4QLS - chains T and U of the 28 polymer chains in the assembly; structure by X-ray diffraction, 2.80 A resolution.

# Chain T
Name: Probable proteasome subunit alpha type-7
From: Saccharomyces cerevisiae
Notes: EC 3.4.25.1
UniProt: P21242 (PSA7_YEAST); residues -3 to 284 here correspond to UniProt positions 1-288 (UniProt number = residue number + 4)
Amino-acid sequence (288 residues; row label = number of the first residue in the row; numbers below 1 keep their minus sign (Met-3 is residue -3)):
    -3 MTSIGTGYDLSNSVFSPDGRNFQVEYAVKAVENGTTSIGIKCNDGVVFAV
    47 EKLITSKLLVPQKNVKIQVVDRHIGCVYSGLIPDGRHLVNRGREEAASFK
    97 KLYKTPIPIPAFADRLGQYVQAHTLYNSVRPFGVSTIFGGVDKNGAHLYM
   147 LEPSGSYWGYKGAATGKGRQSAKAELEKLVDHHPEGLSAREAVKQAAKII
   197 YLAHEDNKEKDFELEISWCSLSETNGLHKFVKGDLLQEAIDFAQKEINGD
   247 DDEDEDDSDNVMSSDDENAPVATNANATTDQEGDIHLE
Unresolved in the structure: -3 to 1, 245-284
Curated features (UniProtKB/Swiss-Prot):
  - modified residue: Thr-2 (N-acetylthreonine)

# Chain U
Name: Proteasome subunit alpha type-1
From: Saccharomyces cerevisiae
Notes: EC 3.4.25.1
UniProt: P21243 (PSA1_YEAST); residues -8 to 243 here correspond to UniProt positions 1-252 (UniProt number = residue number + 9)
Amino-acid sequence (252 residues; row label = number of the first residue in the row; numbers below 1 keep their minus sign (Met-8 is residue -8)):
    -8 MSGAAAASAAGYDRHITIFSPEGRLYQVEYAFKATNQTNINSLAVRGKDC
    42 TVVISQKKVPDKLLDPTTVSYIFCISRTIGMVVNGPIPDARNAALRAKAE
    92 AAEFRYKYGYDMPCDVLAKRMANLSQIYTQRAYMRPLGVILTFVSVDEEL
   142 GPSIYKTDPAGYYVGYKATATGPKQQEITTNLENHFKKSKIDHINEESWE
   192 KVVEFAITHMIDALGTEFSKNDLEVGVATKDKFFTLSAENIEERLVAIAE
   242 QD
Unresolved in the structure: -8 to 1, 243

# How chain T and chain U interact
Pairs across the interface - 65 pairs, chain T then chain U:
  Thr2(T) - His6(U)  hydrogen bond (backbone-side chain)
  Gly3(T) - His6(U)
  Tyr4(T) - Arg5(U)
  Tyr4(T) - His6(U)
  Tyr4(T) - Tyr21(U)  hydrogen bond
  Ser9(T) - Arg126(U)
  Val10(T) - His6(U)
  Val10(T) - Gln18(U)
  Phe11(T) - Gln18(U)  hydrogen bond (backbone-side chain)
  Phe11(T) - Tyr21(U)
  Phe11(T) - Ala22(U)  hydrophobic
  Phe11(T) - Ala25(U)  hydrophobic
  Phe11(T) - Arg126(U)
  Phe11(T) - Pro127(U)
  Phe11(T) - Gly129(U)
  Ser12(T) - Tyr21(U)
  Pro13(T) - Tyr21(U)
  Pro13(T) - Lys24(U)  hydrogen bond (backbone-side chain)
  Asp14(T) - Lys24(U)
  Gly15(T) - Tyr21(U)
  Gly15(T) - Ala25(U)
  Lys37(T) - Asp56(U)  salt bridge
  Gln114(T) - Arg82(U)  hydrogen bond (side chain-backbone)
  Gln114(T) - Asn83(U)
  Gln114(T) - Leu86(U)
  Gln117(T) - Pro79(U)
  Gln117(T) - Asp80(U)
  Gln117(T) - Asn83(U)  hydrogen bond
  Gln117(T) - Arg126(U)
  Thr120(T) - Arg126(U)  hydrogen bond (backbone-side chain)
  Leu121(T) - Asn83(U)
  Leu121(T) - Tyr124(U)
  Leu121(T) - Arg126(U)
  Leu121(T) - Leu128(U)  hydrophobic
  Tyr122(T) - Tyr124(U)
  Tyr122(T) - Met125(U)  hydrophobic
  Ser150(T) - Pro79(U)
  Gly151(T) - Pro79(U)
  Ser152(T) - Ile78(U)
  Ser152(T) - Pro79(U)
  Tyr153(T) - Arg82(U)  hydrogen bond (backbone-side chain)
  Trp154(T) - Leu55(U)  hydrophobic
  Trp154(T) - Thr59(U)
  Trp154(T) - Val60(U)  hydrophobic
  Trp154(T) - Ser61(U)
  Trp154(T) - Tyr62(U)
  Trp154(T) - Ile78(U)  hydrophobic
  Trp154(T) - Arg82(U)
  Gly155(T) - Leu55(U)
  Gly155(T) - Asp56(U)  hydrogen bond (backbone-backbone)
  Gly155(T) - Thr59(U)  hydrogen bond (backbone-side chain)
  Tyr156(T) - Leu54(U)
  Tyr156(T) - Leu55(U)
  Tyr156(T) - Asp56(U)
  Lys157(T) - Lys53(U)
  Lys157(T) - Leu54(U)  hydrogen bond (backbone-backbone)
  Lys157(T) - Leu55(U)
  Gly158(T) - Leu54(U)
  Lys169(T) - Asp52(U)
  Lys169(T) - Leu54(U)
  Leu172(T) - Leu54(U)  hydrophobic
  Glu173(T) - Lys53(U)  salt bridge
  Glu173(T) - Leu54(U)
  Val176(T) - Leu54(U)  hydrophobic
  Asp177(T) - Lys53(U)  salt bridge
Other interface residues (no listed pair), chain T (32 interface residues in all): Asp110, Tyr145
Other interface residues (no listed pair), chain U (29 interface residues in all): Pro57

# In short
Chain T and chain U form an interface of 32 and 29 residues respectively; the contacts include 11 hydrogen
bonds and 3 salt bridges. Polar pairs include Lys37(T)-Asp56(U), Glu173(T)-Lys53(U) and Asp177(T)-Lys53(U).
Here chain T is Probable proteasome subunit alpha type-7 and chain U is Proteasome subunit alpha type-1, both
from Saccharomyces cerevisiae. Entry 4QLS (yCP in complex with tripeptidic epoxyketone inhibitor 11) was
determined by X-ray diffraction, deposited together with 4QLQ, 4QLT, 4QLU and 4QLV.
